9CUL - chains G and l of the 26 polymer chains in the assembly; structure by electron microscopy, 3.60 A resolution.

== Chain G ==
Molecule: Major capsid protein
Source organism: Pectobacterium phage phiTE
UniProtKB: K9L3X8 (K9L3X8_9CAUD); residues 1-332 here = UniProt positions 1-332
Chain sequence (332 residues; row label = number of the first residue in the row):
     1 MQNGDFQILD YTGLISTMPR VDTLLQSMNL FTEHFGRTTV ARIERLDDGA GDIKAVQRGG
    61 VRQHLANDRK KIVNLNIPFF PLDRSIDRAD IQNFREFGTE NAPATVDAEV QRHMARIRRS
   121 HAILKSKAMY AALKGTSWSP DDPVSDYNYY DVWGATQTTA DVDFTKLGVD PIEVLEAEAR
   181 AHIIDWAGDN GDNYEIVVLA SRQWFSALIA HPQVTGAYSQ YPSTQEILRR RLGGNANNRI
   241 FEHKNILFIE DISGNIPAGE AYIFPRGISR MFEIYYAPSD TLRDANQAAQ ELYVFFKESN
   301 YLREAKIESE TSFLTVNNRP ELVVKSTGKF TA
Not modelled in the structure: 331-332

== Chain l ==
Molecule: Head stabilization/decoration protein
Source organism: Pectobacterium phage phiTE
UniProtKB: K9L4E7 (K9L4E7_9CAUD); residue numbers follow UniProt; this construct covers 1-149
Chain sequence (149 residues; row label = number of the first residue in the row):
     1 MAKAHVATLE GNYSDIVLGR VVAFGDTGWN FKEVDMTFIA DDADADSKTT LFAGVLVGED
    61 GTPATAAAGV FGVLVDRKVL PGVDHYIGVF EPGEKVPMVL AVRGLTLNQL KLKYADGTAI
   121 DAAGIQALEA QGNQVTDKIV GTQFIGSVL
Not modelled in the structure: 1, 148-149

== Interface between chain G and chain l ==
Pairs across the interface (13; chain G residue first):
  Val56(G) with Glu33(l)
  Gln57(G) with Glu33(l); Asp76(l); Lys78(l), hydrogen bond; Pro97(l), hydrogen bond (side chain-backbone); Met98(l)
  Arg58(G) with Arg77(l)
  Gly59(G) with Phe31(l)
  Gly60(G) with Gly28(l); Phe31(l); Val99(l)
  Val61(G) with Glu33(l)
  Arg62(G) with Thr27(l), hydrogen bond
Interface residues without a listed pair, chain l (12 interface residues in all): Lys32, Val96

== In short ==
Chain G and chain l form an interface of 7 and 12 residues respectively, with 3 hydrogen bonds. Among the
polar pairs are Gln57(G)-Lys78(l), Gln57(G)-Pro97(l) and Arg62(G)-Thr27(l).
Chain G is Major capsid protein and chain l is Head stabilization/decoration protein, both from Pectobacterium
phage phiTE; the structure, Bacteriophage PhiTE mature capsid, was determined by electron microscopy (same
publication as 9CB9, 9CBA, 9CC7, 9CUY and 9MJN).
